PDB entry 7Z0S | electron microscopy, 2.60 A resolution | chains E and G of the 6 polymer chains in the assembly

# Chain E
Molecule: Formate hydrogenlyase subunit 5
Source organism: Escherichia coli K-12
Notes: engineered mutation(s): internal deca-His-Gly-Ser sequence after Gly83
UniProtKB: P16431 (HYCE_ECOLI); residue numbers follow UniProt; this construct covers 1-82, 84-569
Amino-acid sequence (581 residues; numbered 1 to 569 plus 13 insertion-coded residues; 1 number in that range is skipped by the numbering (no residue carries it; nothing is unmodelled there); the number before each row is that of its first residue; a row labelled like 82A-82M holds insertion residues (82A, then the next letters in order)):
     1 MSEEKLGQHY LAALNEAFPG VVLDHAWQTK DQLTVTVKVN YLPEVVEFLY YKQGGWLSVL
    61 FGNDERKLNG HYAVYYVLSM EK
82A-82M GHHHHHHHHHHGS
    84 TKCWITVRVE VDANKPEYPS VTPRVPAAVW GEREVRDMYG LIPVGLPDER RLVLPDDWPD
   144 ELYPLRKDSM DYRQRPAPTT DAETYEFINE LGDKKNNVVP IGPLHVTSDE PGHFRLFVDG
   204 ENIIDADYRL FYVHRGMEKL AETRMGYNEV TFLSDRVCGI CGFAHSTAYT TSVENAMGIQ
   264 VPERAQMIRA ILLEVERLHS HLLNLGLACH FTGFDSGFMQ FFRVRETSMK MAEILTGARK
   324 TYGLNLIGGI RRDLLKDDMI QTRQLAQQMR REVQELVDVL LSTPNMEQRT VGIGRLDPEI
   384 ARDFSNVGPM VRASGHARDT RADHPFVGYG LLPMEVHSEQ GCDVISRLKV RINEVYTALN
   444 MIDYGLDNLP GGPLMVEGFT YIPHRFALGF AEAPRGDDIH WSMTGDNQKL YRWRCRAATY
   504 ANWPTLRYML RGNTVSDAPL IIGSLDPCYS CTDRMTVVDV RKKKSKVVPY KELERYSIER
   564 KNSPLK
Not modelled in the structure: 1-4, 82A-82M, 538-569
Sequence notes: expression tag (82B-82M)
Metal / ion sites: Ni2+: Cys241, Cys244, Cys531, Cys534; carbonmonoxide-(dicyano) iron Fe: Cys244, Cys534
Small-molecule neighbours:
  - DR9 (1-cis-9-octadecanoyl-2-cis-9-hexadecanoyl phosphatidyl glycerol): Ser365, Thr366, Pro367, Asn368
  - carbonmonoxide-(dicyano) iron (FCO): Cys244, His248, Ala476, Pro477, Arg478, Gly479, Asp481, Ala500, Ala501, Thr502, Cys531, Cys534
What the authors report for this chain:
  - catalytic residues: Glu193, His284, Arg395, Glu437
  - Ni2+ coordination: Cys531
  - catalytic residues: Ser283, Arg478, Asp529 (proposed by the authors, not directly observed)

# Chain G
Molecule: Formate hydrogenlyase subunit 7
Source organism: Escherichia coli K-12
UniProtKB: P16433 (HYCG_ECOLI); numbering as in UniProt (aligned over 1-255)
Amino-acid sequence (255 residues; row label = number of the first residue in the row):
     1 MSNLLGPRDA NGIPVPMTVD ESIASMKASL LKKIKRSAYV YRVDCGGCNG CEIEIFATLS
    61 PLFDAERFGI KVVPSPRHAD ILLFTGAVTR AMRSPALRAW QSAPDPKICI SYGACGNSGG
   121 IFHDLYCVWG GTDKIVPVDV YIPGCPPTPA ATLYGFAMAL GLLEQKIHAR GPGELDEQPA
   181 EILHGDMVQP LRVKVDREAR RLAGYRYGRQ IADDYLTQLG QGEEQVARWL EAENDPRLNE
   241 IVSHLNHVVE EARIR
Not modelled in the structure: 1-3, 254-255
Metal / ion sites: 4Fe-4S cluster Fe: Cys48, Cys51, Cys115, Cys145
Small-molecule neighbours: 4Fe-4S cluster (SF4): Gly47, Cys48, Gly50, Cys51, Glu52, Gly113, Ala114, Cys115, Phe122, Gly144, Cys145, Pro146
UniProt features mapped onto this chain:
  - binding site ([4Fe-4S] cluster): Cys45, Cys51, Cys115, Cys145

# How chain E and chain G interact
Pairs across the interface (143; chain E residue first):
  Met121(E) - Tyr126(G)
  Pro138(E) - Arg90(G)
  Pro138(E) - Ala91(G)  hydrophobic
  Pro138(E) - Cys127(G)  hydrophobic
  Asp140(E) - Arg90(G)  salt bridge
  Trp141(E) - Arg90(G)
  Trp141(E) - Tyr126(G)  hydrophobic
  Pro147(E) - Tyr126(G)
  Met153(E) - Tyr126(G)  hydrophobic
  Tyr155(E) - Asp124(G)  hydrogen bond
  Tyr155(E) - Leu125(G)
  Tyr155(E) - Tyr126(G)  hydrogen bond (backbone-backbone)
  Arg156(E) - Asp124(G)
  Gln157(E) - Tyr126(G)
  Arg158(E) - Ile13(G)
  Arg158(E) - His123(G)  hydrogen bond (side chain-backbone)
  Arg158(E) - Asp124(G)
  Arg158(E) - Leu125(G)  hydrogen bond (side chain-backbone)
  Arg158(E) - Tyr126(G)
  Arg158(E) - Val128(G)  hydrogen bond (side chain-backbone)
  Arg158(E) - Trp129(G)
  Arg158(E) - Gly130(G)
  Pro159(E) - Ile13(G)
  Pro159(E) - Arg90(G)  hydrogen bond (backbone-side chain)
  Pro159(E) - Trp129(G)
  Ala160(E) - Asn11(G)
  Ala160(E) - Gly12(G)
  Ala160(E) - Ile13(G)
  Ala160(E) - Arg90(G)
  Pro161(E) - Arg8(G)  hydrogen bond (backbone-side chain)
  Pro161(E) - Gly12(G)
  Pro161(E) - Pro14(G)
  Pro161(E) - Arg90(G)
  Pro161(E) - Arg93(G)
  Pro161(E) - Trp129(G)  hydrophobic
  Asp164(E) - Leu4(G)
  Asp164(E) - Leu5(G)  hydrogen bond (side chain-backbone)
  Asp164(E) - Gly6(G)
  Asp164(E) - Arg8(G)  salt bridge
  Asp164(E) - Arg93(G)  salt bridge
  Asp164(E) - Ser94(G)  hydrogen bond (backbone-side chain)
  Asp164(E) - Arg98(G)
  Glu166(E) - Arg98(G)  salt bridge
  Leu187(E) - Tyr41(G)  hydrogen bond (backbone-side chain)
  Leu187(E) - Pro95(G)
  Leu187(E) - Ala99(G)  hydrophobic
  Val189(E) - Pro74(G)  hydrophobic
  Ser191(E) - Arg42(G)  hydrogen bond (backbone-side chain)
  Asp192(E) - Arg42(G)  hydrogen bond (backbone-side chain)
  Asp192(E) - Asp44(G)
  Asp192(E) - Glu52(G)
  Asp192(E) - Phe56(G)
  Glu193(E) - Asp44(G)
  Glu193(E) - Asn49(G)  hydrogen bond
  Pro194(E) - Asp44(G)
  Pro194(E) - Met92(G)  hydrophobic
  Phe214(E) - Ala91(G)
  Tyr215(E) - Thr89(G)  hydrogen bond (backbone-side chain)
  Tyr215(E) - Ala91(G)
  Tyr215(E) - Met92(G)
  Val216(E) - Gly46(G)
  Val216(E) - Gly47(G)
  Val216(E) - Thr89(G)
  His217(E) - Thr89(G)
  His217(E) - Tyr126(G)
  His217(E) - Cys127(G)  hydrogen bond
  Arg218(E) - Gly46(G)
  Arg218(E) - Cys48(G)
  Arg218(E) - Thr89(G)
  Arg218(E) - Phe122(G)
  Arg218(E) - Leu125(G)
  Arg218(E) - Cys127(G)
  Arg218(E) - Val128(G)
  Gly219(E) - Leu125(G)
  Gly219(E) - Tyr126(G)
  Met220(E) - Phe122(G)  hydrophobic
  Lys222(E) - Tyr126(G)
  Leu223(E) - Ile121(G)
  Leu223(E) - Leu125(G)  hydrophobic
  Arg227(E) - Ile121(G)  hydrogen bond (side chain-backbone)
  Arg227(E) - His123(G)
  Arg227(E) - Asp124(G)  salt bridge
  Met228(E) - Ile121(G)  hydrophobic
  Arg239(E) - Cys48(G)
  Arg239(E) - Phe122(G)
  Arg239(E) - Cys145(G)  hydrogen bond
  Val240(E) - Cys48(G)
  Cys241(E) - Cys48(G)
  Cys241(E) - Asn49(G)  hydrogen bond
  Gly242(E) - Cys48(G)  hydrogen bond (backbone-backbone)
  Gly242(E) - Asn49(G)  hydrogen bond (backbone-side chain)
  Gly242(E) - Gly50(G)
  Ile243(E) - Asn49(G)  hydrogen bond (backbone-side chain)
  Ile243(E) - Ile53(G)  hydrophobic
  Arg267(E) - Arg237(G)
  Leu286(E) - Ile53(G)  hydrophobic
  Met302(E) - Leu59(G)
  Met302(E) - Pro61(G)
  Phe305(E) - Phe56(G)  hydrophobic
  Phe305(E) - Ser60(G)  hydrogen bond (backbone-side chain)
  Arg306(E) - Pro61(G)
  Arg308(E) - Ile53(G)
  Glu309(E) - Ala57(G)
  Glu309(E) - Phe63(G)
  Met312(E) - Glu54(G)
  Arg322(E) - Glu54(G)  salt bridge
  Arg322(E) - Pro149(G)
  Lys323(E) - Glu54(G)
  Lys323(E) - Pro146(G)
  Thr324(E) - Cys145(G)  hydrogen bond (side chain-backbone)
  Thr324(E) - Pro146(G)
  Leu329(E) - Arg200(G)
  Arg334(E) - Gly204(G)
  Arg334(E) - Tyr205(G)  hydrogen bond (backbone-backbone)
  Arg335(E) - Ala203(G)
  Arg335(E) - Tyr207(G)
  Asp336(E) - Leu202(G)
  Asp336(E) - Ala203(G)  hydrogen bond (backbone-backbone)
  Asp336(E) - Tyr207(G)
  Asp336(E) - Arg237(G)  salt bridge
  Asp336(E) - Ile241(G)
  Leu338(E) - Asp235(G)
  Lys339(E) - Glu233(G)  hydrogen bond (side chain-backbone)
  Lys339(E) - Asn234(G)  hydrogen bond (side chain-backbone)
  Lys339(E) - Asp235(G)  hydrogen bond (backbone-side chain)
  Asp341(E) - Tyr207(G)  hydrogen bond
  Gly454(E) - Arg237(G)
  Gly454(E) - Glu240(G)
  Gly455(E) - Arg237(G)  hydrogen bond (backbone-side chain)
  Gly455(E) - Glu240(G)  hydrogen bond (backbone-side chain)
  Pro456(E) - Arg201(G)
  Pro456(E) - Leu202(G)  hydrophobic
  Leu457(E) - Arg201(G)  hydrogen bond (backbone-backbone)
  Leu457(E) - Leu202(G)
  Leu457(E) - Ala203(G)
  Leu457(E) - Gly204(G)
  Met458(E) - Arg200(G)
  Met458(E) - Arg201(G)
  Met458(E) - Gly204(G)
  Glu460(E) - Arg200(G)  salt bridge
  Cys531(E) - Asn49(G)  hydrogen bond
  Ser533(E) - Cys48(G)  hydrogen bond (side chain-backbone)
  Ser533(E) - Asn49(G)  hydrogen bond
Other interface residues (no listed pair), chain E (71 interface residues in all): Thr163, Ala165, Pro186, Phe235, Leu236, His282, Phe301, Leu337
Other interface residues (no listed pair), chain G (67 interface residues in all): Val43, Leu62, Thr148, Arg197, Arg206, Ile211

# Overview
The interface between chain E and chain G involves 71 residues on one side and 67 on the other; the contacts
include 35 hydrogen bonds and 8 salt bridges. Polar pairs include Asp140(E)-Arg90(G), Asp164(E)-Arg8(G) and
Asp164(E)-Arg93(G). From the paper: catalytic residues Glu193(E), His284(E) and Arg395(E) among others; Ni2+
coordination by Cys531(E).
Here chain E is Formate hydrogenlyase subunit 5 and chain G is Formate hydrogenlyase subunit 7, both from
Escherichia coli K-12. Entry 7Z0S (Structure of the Escherichia coli formate hydrogenlyase complex (anaerobic
preparation, without formate dehydrogenase H)) was determined by electron microscopy together with 7Z0T from
the same study.
